PDB entry 8Z27 | electron microscopy, 2.86 A resolution | chains a and b

Chain a:
Molecule: Spike glycoprotein
From: TGEV virulent Purdue
Notes: fragment: RBD domain
Reference sequence: Q0PKZ5 (Q0PKZ5_CVPPU); residues 1-175 here correspond to UniProt positions 497-671 (UniProt number = residue number + 496)
Chain sequence (175 residues; each row starts with the number of its first residue):
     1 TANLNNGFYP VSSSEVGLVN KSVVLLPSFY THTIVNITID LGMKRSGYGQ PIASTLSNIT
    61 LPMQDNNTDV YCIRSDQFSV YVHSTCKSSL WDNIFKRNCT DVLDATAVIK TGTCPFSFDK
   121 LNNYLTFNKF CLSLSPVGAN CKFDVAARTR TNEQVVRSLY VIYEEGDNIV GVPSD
Unresolved in the structure: 1-26, 34, 164, 171-175
Cystine bridges: Cys72-Cys131, Cys86-Cys99, Cys114-Cys141
Glycans and other covalent adducts: glycan linked to Asn58; N-acetylglucosamine (NAG) linked to Asn98

Chain b:
Molecule: Aminopeptidase N
From: Canis lupus familiaris
Notes: EC 3.4.11.2
Reference sequence: P79143 (AMPN_CANLF); residue numbers follow UniProt; this construct covers 36-975
Chain sequence (943 residues; each row starts with the number of its first residue):
    36 EKNKNAESSP VSSPVSSPVS SPVSPTNPST TAATTLAQSK PWNHYRLPKT LIPSSYNVTL
    96 RPYLTPNSNG LYTFKGSSTV RFTCKESTSM IIIHSKKLNY TNIQGQRVAL RGVGGSQAPA
   156 IDRTELVEVT EYLVVHLREP LQVNSQYEMD SKFEGELADD LAGFYRSEYT ENGVKKVLAT
   216 TQMQAADARK SFPCFDEPAM KATFNITLIH PSNLVALSNM LPRGPSVPFT EEPNWNVTEF
   276 ETTPIMSTYL LAYIVSEFKN VQENTPSNVL IRIWARPSAM DQGHGNYALR VTGPILDFFS
   336 RHYDTPYPLN KSDQIALPDF NAGAMENWGL VTYRESALLY DPQSSSIGNK ERVVTVIAHE
   396 LAHQWFGNLV TLEWWNDLWL NEGFASYVEY LGADYAEPTW NLKDLIVLNE VYRVMAVDAL
   456 ASSHPLSSPA SEVNTPAQIS EVFDSISYSK GASVLRMLSS FLTEDLFKKG VASYLHTFAY
   516 QNTIYLDLWN HLQWALGNQT AINLPYTVNA IMDRWILQMG FPVVTVDTTT GTLSQKHFLL
   576 DPQSNVTRPS KFNYLWIIPI SSVKSGTQQA HYWMPDNAKV QNDLFKTTGD EWVLLNLNVT
   636 GYYLVNYDQN NWKKIHTQLQ TDLSVIPVIN RAQVIHDTFD LASAQIVPVT LALNSTLFLN
   696 QETEYMPWEA ALSSLSYFKL MFDRSEVYGP MKNYLRKQVT PLFNHFEKIT QNWTDHPQTL
   756 TEQYNEINAV STACTYGVPK CKDLVSTLFA EWRKNPQNNP IYPNLRSTVY CNAIAQGGEE
   816 EWNFVWEQFR NTSLVNEADK LRSALACSTQ VWILNRYLSY TLNPEFIRKQ DVISTLSSIA
   876 SNVIGQSLAW DFIQSNWKKL FEDYGTGSFS FSNLIQAVTR RFSTEFELQQ LEQFKANNMD
   936 TGFGSGTRAL EQALEKTKAN IKWVKENKEA VLQWFRENSQ GGS
Unresolved in the structure: 36-73
Cystine bridges: Cys769-Cys776, Cys806-Cys842
Glycans and other covalent adducts: N-acetylglucosamine (NAG) linked to Asn533, Asn633, Asn689; glycan linked to Asn747
Sequence notes: expression tag (976-978)
Swiss-Prot annotation at these positions:
  - active site: Glu395 (Proton acceptor)
  - binding site (substrate): Gly358 to Asn362
  - binding site (Zn(2+)): His394, His398, Glu417
  - site: Tyr483 (Transition state stabilizer)
  - modified residue (Sulfotyrosine): Tyr182, Tyr425, Tyr430
  - glycosylation (N-linked (GlcNAc...) asparagine): Asn134, Asn240, Asn271, Asn533, Asn580, Asn633, Asn689, Asn747, Asn826
Reported in the primary citation:
  - post-translational modification sites: Asn747
  - mutagenesis - D750E, Y797H: unchanged binding to Spike glycoprotein (chain a)

Interface between chain a and chain b:
Contacting residue pairs (28; chain a residue first):
  Lys44(a) - Thr749(b)  hydrogen bond (side chain-backbone)
  Arg45(a) - Thr749(b)  hydrogen bond (backbone-side chain)
  Arg45(a) - Glu786(b)  salt bridge
  Ser46(a) - Asn747(b)
  Ser46(a) - Trp748(b)
  Gly47(a) - Leu779(b)
  Gly47(a) - Thr782(b)
  Tyr48(a) - Phe738(b)
  Tyr48(a) - Glu742(b)  hydrogen bond
  Tyr48(a) - Asn747(b)
  Tyr48(a) - Trp748(b)  hydrogen bond
  Tyr48(a) - Lys775(b)
  Tyr48(a) - Leu779(b)  hydrophobic
  Gln50(a) - Asn747(b)  hydrogen bond
  Ile52(a) - Gln746(b)
  Ile52(a) - Thr749(b)
  Ala53(a) - Gln746(b)  hydrogen bond (backbone-side chain)
  Thr55(a) - Asp750(b)
  Leu90(a) - Asn794(b)
  Leu90(a) - Pro795(b)
  Trp91(a) - Pro377(b)
  Trp91(a) - Gln378(b)
  Trp91(a) - Asn794(b)  hydrogen bond (side chain-backbone)
  Trp91(a) - Pro795(b)
  Trp91(a) - Ile796(b)
  Trp91(a) - Tyr797(b)  hydrophobic
  Trp91(a) - Pro798(b)
  Asp92(a) - Gln378(b)  hydrogen bond
Interface residues without a listed pair, chain a (14 interface residues in all): Gly49, Ile94
Interface residues without a listed pair, chain b (20 interface residues in all): His751, Arg801
From the paper, about this interface:
  - interface residues, chain b: Phe738(b), Gln746(b), Trp748(b), Thr749(b), Asp750(b), Asn794(b)
  - hot spots on chain b (mutagenesis) - T749R: abolished binding to Spike glycoprotein (chain a)
  - hot spots on chain b (mutagenesis) - Q746K, Q746K/D750E (77-fold): decreased binding to Spike glycoprotein (chain a)

Overview:
Chain a and chain b form an interface of 14 and 20 residues respectively, with 8 hydrogen bonds and 1 salt
bridge. Polar pairs include Arg45(a)-Glu786(b), Lys44(a)-Thr749(b) and Arg45(a)-Thr749(b). The paper reports
that Q746K and Q746K/D750E of chain b reduce binding to Spike glycoprotein (chain a); interface residues
Phe738(b), Gln746(b) and Trp748(b) among others; 5 substitutions were tested in all.
Here chain a is Spike glycoprotein (TGEV virulent Purdue) and chain b is Aminopeptidase N (Canis lupus
familiaris). Entry 8Z27 (The structure of TGEV RBD and dog APN complex) was determined by electron microscopy,
deposited together with 8YZI.
